Entry 6NCW (X-ray diffraction, 2.10 A resolution); this record covers chains C and D of the 4 polymer chains in the assembly.

# Chain C (and D)
Protein: Beta-galacturonidase
From: Eisenbergiella tayi
Notes: EC 3.2.1.31; chain D of this document is another copy of the same molecule, construct and numbering; everything in this record applies to it too
UniProtKB: A0A1E3AEY6 (A0A1E3AEY6_9FIRM); residue numbers follow UniProt; this construct covers 1-559
Chain sequence (574 residues; numbered 1 to 574; the number before each row is that of its first residue):
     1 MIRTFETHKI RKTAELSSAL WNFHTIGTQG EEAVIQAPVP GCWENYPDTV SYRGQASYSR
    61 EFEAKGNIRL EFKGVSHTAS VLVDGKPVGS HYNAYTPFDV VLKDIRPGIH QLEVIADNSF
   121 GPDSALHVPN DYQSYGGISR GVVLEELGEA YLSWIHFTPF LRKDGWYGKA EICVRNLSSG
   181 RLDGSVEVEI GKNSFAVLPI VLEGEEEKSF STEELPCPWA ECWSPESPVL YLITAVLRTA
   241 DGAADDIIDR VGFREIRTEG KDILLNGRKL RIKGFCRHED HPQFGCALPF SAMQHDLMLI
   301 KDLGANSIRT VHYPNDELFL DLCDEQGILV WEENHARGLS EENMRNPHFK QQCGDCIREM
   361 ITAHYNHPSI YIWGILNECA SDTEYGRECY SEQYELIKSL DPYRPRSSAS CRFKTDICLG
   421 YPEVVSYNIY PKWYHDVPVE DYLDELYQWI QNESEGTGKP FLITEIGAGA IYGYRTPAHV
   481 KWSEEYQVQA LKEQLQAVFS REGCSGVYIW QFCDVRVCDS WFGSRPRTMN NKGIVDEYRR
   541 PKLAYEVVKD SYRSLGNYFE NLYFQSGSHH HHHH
Not modelled in the structure: 560-574 (chain D: 240-243, 565-574)
Sequence notes: expression tag (560-574)
Reported in the primary citation:
  - catalytic residues: Glu-378, Glu-465
  - specificity-determining residues: Arg-337
  - mutagenesis - R337A: abolished catalytic activity
  - mutagenesis - R337A: increased catalytic activity on SN-38-G

# Chain C / chain D interface
Contacting residue pairs (49; chain C residue first):
  Met-1(C) with Ser-18(D)
  Ser-18(C) with Met-1(D); Phe-290(D)
  Ala-19(C) with Phe-290(D)
  Leu-20(C) with Gln-294(D); Glu-325(D); Gln-326(D)
  Gln-36(C) with Gln-294(D); Glu-325(D), hydrogen bond (side chain-backbone); Gln-326(D)
  Pro-38(C) with Gln-294(D); Met-298(D)
  Asn-45(C) with His-295(D); Met-298(D)
  Tyr-46(C) with Met-298(D), hydrophobic
  Pro-47(C) with Met-298(D); Asp-302(D)
  His-281(C) with Gln-283(D), hydrogen bond
  Gln-283(C) with His-281(D), hydrogen bond; His-295(D), hydrogen bond; Arg-539(D)
  Phe-284(C) with Phe-284(D), hydrophobic; Ser-291(D); Ala-292(D)
  Pro-289(C) with Pro-289(D), hydrophobic; Ser-291(D)
  Phe-290(C) with Ala-19(D); Pro-38(D), hydrophobic
  Ser-291(C) with Phe-284(D); Pro-289(D)
  Ala-292(C) with Phe-284(D)
  Gln-294(C) with Leu-20(D); Gln-36(D); Pro-38(D)
  His-295(C) with Asn-45(D); Gln-283(D), hydrogen bond
  Met-298(C) with Pro-38(D); Asn-45(D); Tyr-46(D), hydrophobic; Pro-47(D)
  Asp-302(C) with Pro-47(D)
  Leu-322(C) with Leu-20(D), hydrophobic
  Glu-325(C) with Leu-20(D); Gln-36(D), hydrogen bond (backbone-side chain)
  Gln-326(C) with Leu-20(D); Gln-36(D)
  Tyr-538(C) with Tyr-538(D), hydrophobic; Arg-540(D)
  Arg-540(C) with Tyr-538(D)
Also at the interface, not in a pair above, chain C (30 interface residues in all): Val-39, Asp-48, Leu-299, Lys-301, Arg-539
Also at the interface, not in a pair above, chain D (30 interface residues in all): Val-39, Asp-48, Leu-299, Lys-301, Leu-322

# Overview
The chain C/chain D interface involves 30 residues from each chain, with 6 hydrogen bonds. Polar pairs include
Gln-36(C)/Glu-325(D), His-281(C)/Gln-283(D) and Gln-283(C)/His-295(D). The paper reports catalytic residues
Glu-378(C) and Glu-465(C); R337A of chain C abolishes catalytic activity.
Both chains are Beta-galacturonidase (Eisenbergiella tayi). Entry 6NCW (Crystal structure of a GH2
beta-galacturonidase from Eisenbergiella tayi bound to glycerol) was determined by X-ray diffraction together
with 6NCX and 6NCY from the same study.
